4JRE - chains H and L of the 6 polymer chains in the assembly; structure by X-ray diffraction, 2.80 A resolution.

# Chain H
Name: Immunoglobulin Gamma-2a, Heavy chain
Organism: Mus musculus
Amino-acid sequence (217 residues; each row starts with the number of its first residue):
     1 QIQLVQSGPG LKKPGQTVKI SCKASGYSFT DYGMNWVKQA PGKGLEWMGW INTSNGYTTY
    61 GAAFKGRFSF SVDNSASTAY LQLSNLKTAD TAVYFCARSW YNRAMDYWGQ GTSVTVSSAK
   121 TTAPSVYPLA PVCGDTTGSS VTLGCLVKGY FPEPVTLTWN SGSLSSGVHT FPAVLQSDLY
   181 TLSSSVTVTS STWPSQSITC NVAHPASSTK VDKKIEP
Disordered / not traced: 133-136
Disulfide bonds: C22-C96, C145-C200

# Chain L
Name: Immunoglobulin Kappa, Light chain
Organism: Mus musculus
Amino-acid sequence (211 residues; row label = number of the first residue in the row):
     1 DILMTQSPSS LSVSVGSSVT ITCQASQNIT NYIVWYQQKP GQAPKLLIYY TSTLESGIPS
    61 RFSGSGSGRD YSFTISNLQP EDVATYYCLQ YNSLLTFGGG TKLEIKRADA APTVSIFPPS
   121 SEQLTSGGAS VVCFLNNFYP KNINVKWKID GSERQNGVLN SWTDQDSKDS TYSMSSTLTL
   181 TKDEYERHNS YTCEATHKTS TSPIVKSFNR N
Disulfide bonds: C23-C88, C133-C193

# Chain H / chain L interface
Pairs across the interface (71):
  N35(H) with L95(L)
  V37(H) with F97(L), hydrophobic
  Q39(H) with Q38(L), hydrogen bond
  G44(H) with Y87(L)
  L45(H) with Y87(L), hydrogen bond (backbone-side chain); F97(L)
  E46(H) with F97(L)
  W47(H) with L94(L), hydrophobic; L95(L); F97(L)
  A62(H) with D1(L)
  F95(H) with A43(L), hydrophobic; P44(L)
  W100(H) with Y91(L); N92(L); L94(L); L95(L), hydrophobic
  Y101(H) with Y91(L)
  N102(H) with Y49(L); Y91(L)
  R103(H) with L46(L); Y49(L), hydrogen bond; E55(L), salt bridge
  A104(H) with Y36(L), hydrogen bond (backbone-side chain); L46(L); Y91(L), hydrophobic
  M105(H) with Y36(L); L46(L)
  D106(H) with L46(L); E55(L)
  W108(H) with Y36(L); P44(L); F97(L), hydrophobic
  G109(H) with A43(L)
  Q110(H) with A43(L)
  Y127(H) with S120(L); E122(L); Q123(L)
  P128(H) with S120(L)
  L129(H) with F117(L)
  A130(H) with F117(L)
  P131(H) with F117(L)
  T142(H) with S115(L); F117(L)
  G144(H) with F134(L)
  L146(H) with S130(L)
  K148(H) with Q123(L); T179(L)
  H169(H) with N136(L); N137(L), hydrogen bond; S173(L), hydrogen bond
  T170(H) with T163(L)
  F171(H) with F134(L), hydrophobic; N136(L); S161(L); T163(L); S173(L); M174(L); S175(L)
  P172(H) with S161(L), hydrogen bond (backbone-side chain); W162(L)
  V174(H) with L159(L), hydrophobic; N160(L); S161(L)
  Q176(H) with L159(L)
  S183(H) with F134(L); S175(L), hydrogen bond
  S184(H) with F134(L)
  S185(H) with F134(L); N136(L)
  K213(H) with E122(L), salt bridge
Also at the interface, not in a pair above, chain H (45 interface residues in all): K43, T59, V126, V132, L143, T181, T187
Also at the interface, not in a pair above, chain L (38 interface residues in all): V34, P118, S126, V132, D166, F208

# Summary
45 residues of chain H face 38 of chain L across their interface, with 8 hydrogen bonds and 2 salt bridges.
Among the polar pairs are R103(H)-E55(L), K213(H)-E122(L) and Q39(H)-Q38(L).
Here chain H is Immunoglobulin Gamma-2a, Heavy chain and chain L is Immunoglobulin Kappa, Light chain, both
from Mus musculus. Entry 4JRE (Crystal structure of nitrate/nitrite exchanger NarK with nitrite bound) was
determined by X-ray diffraction.
